6CQN - chains D and E of the 5 polymer chains in the assembly; structure by X-ray diffraction, 2.50 A resolution.

[Chain D]
Name: F5 alpha chain
Organism: Homo sapiens
Chain sequence (205 residues; each row starts with the number of its first residue; note: 11 numbers in that range are skipped by the numbering (no residue carries them; nothing is unmodelled there)):
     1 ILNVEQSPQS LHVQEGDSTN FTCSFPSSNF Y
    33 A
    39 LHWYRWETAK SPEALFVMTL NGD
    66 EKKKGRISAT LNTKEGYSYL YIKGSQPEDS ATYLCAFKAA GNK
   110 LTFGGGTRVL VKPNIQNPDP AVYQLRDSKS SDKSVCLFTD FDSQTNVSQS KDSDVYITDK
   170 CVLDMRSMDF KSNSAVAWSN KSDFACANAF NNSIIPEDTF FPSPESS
Not modelled in the structure: 1, 213-216
Disulfides: Cys23-Cys100

[Chain E]
Name: F5 beta chain
Organism: Homo sapiens
Chain sequence (245 residues; each row starts with the number of its first residue; note: 15 numbers in that range are skipped by the numbering (no residue carries them; nothing is unmodelled there)):
     1 EPEVTQTPSH QVTQMGQEVI LRCVPISNHL Y
    39 FYWYRQILGQ KVEFLVSFYN NEI
    66 SEKSEIFDDQ FSVERPDG
    85 SNFTLKIRST KLEDSAMYFC ASSGLAGGM
   117 DEQFFGPGTR LTVLEDLKNV FPPEVAVFEP SEAEISHTQK ATLVCLATGF YPDHVELSWW
   177 VNGKEVHSGV CTDPQPLKEQ PALNDSRYAL SSRLRVSATF WQNPRNHFRC QVQFYGLSEN
   237 DEWTQDRAKP VTQIVSAEAW GRAD
Not modelled in the structure: 1
Disulfides: Cys23-Cys104, Cys161-Cys226

[Interface between chain D and chain E]
Residue-residue contacts - 98 pairs, chain D then chain E:
  Asn3(D) with Lys49(E)
  Val4(D) with Lys49(E), hydrogen bond (backbone-side chain)
  Glu5(D) with Lys49(E), salt bridge
  His40(D) with Asp117(E)
  Tyr42(D) with Gln119(E), hydrogen bond (side chain-backbone); Phe121(E), hydrophobic
  Trp44(D) with Gln44(E); Phe103(E), hydrophobic
  Ser49(D) with Phe121(E); Gly122(E); Pro123(E)
  Pro50(D) with Phe103(E); Phe121(E)
  Ala52(D) with Glu118(E)
  Val55(D) with Glu118(E)
  Lys103(D) with Gly112(E)
  Gly106(D) with Glu67(E)
  Asn107(D) with Tyr31(E); Tyr40(E), hydrogen bond; Glu67(E), hydrogen bond (backbone-side chain); Gly112(E); Gln119(E), hydrogen bond (backbone-side chain)
  Lys108(D) with Tyr42(E); Phe52(E); Glu67(E), hydrogen bond (backbone-side chain)
  Leu110(D) with Tyr42(E), hydrogen bond (backbone-side chain); Gln119(E)
  Phe112(D) with Tyr42(E), hydrophobic; Lys49(E); Val50(E); Phe121(E), hydrophobic
  Gly113(D) with Lys49(E)
  Gly114(D) with Lys49(E)
  Asp128(D) with His153(E), salt bridge
  Tyr132(D) with Ser147(E); Ala149(E); Glu150(E); His153(E), hydrogen bond; Thr154(E)
  Gln133(D) with Ser147(E), hydrogen bond (backbone-side chain)
  Leu134(D) with Phe144(E); Glu145(E); Thr158(E); Val160(E), hydrophobic
  Arg135(D) with Phe144(E); Glu145(E), salt bridge; Pro146(E), hydrogen bond (side chain-backbone); Trp217(E); Arg258(E); Asp260(E), salt bridge
  Asp136(D) with Phe144(E)
  Ser137(D) with Ala142(E); Val143(E); Phe144(E)
  Lys142(D) with Phe144(E); Thr164(E)
  Val144(D) with Phe144(E), hydrophobic; Val160(E), hydrophobic; Leu162(E), hydrophobic
  Leu146(D) with Thr158(E)
  Thr148(D) with Arg211(E)
  Asp149(D) with Arg211(E), salt bridge
  Tyr165(D) with Leu193(E), hydrophobic; Lys194(E); Glu195(E), hydrogen bond (side chain-backbone); Gln196(E)
  Ile166(D) with Leu193(E)
  Thr167(D) with Asp189(E); Leu193(E); Ser207(E); Arg209(E), hydrogen bond
  Asp168(D) with Arg209(E), hydrogen bond (backbone-side chain)
  Cys170(D) with Cys187(E), hydrogen bond; Thr188(E), hydrogen bond (side chain-backbone); Arg209(E)
  Val171(D) with Cys187(E)
  Leu172(D) with Cys187(E), hydrophobic; Arg211(E)
  Asp173(D) with Ser184(E); Gly185(E), hydrogen bond (backbone-backbone)
  Met174(D) with Lys156(E); Ser184(E); Gly185(E); Arg211(E); Val212(E)
  Arg175(D) with Ser184(E), hydrogen bond (backbone-side chain)
  Met177(D) with Lys156(E)
  Phe179(D) with Lys156(E); Arg211(E)
  Ser181(D) with Arg211(E), hydrogen bond
  Ser183(D) with Cys187(E); Arg209(E), hydrogen bond (backbone-side chain)
  Ala184(D) with Arg209(E)
  Val185(D) with Arg209(E)
  Trp187(D) with Leu162(E), hydrophobic; Ala205(E), hydrophobic
  Phe209(D) with His153(E)
  Pro211(D) with Ala149(E), hydrophobic
Also at the interface, not in a pair above, chain D (52 interface residues in all): Leu99, Asp141, Ser176
Also at the interface, not in a pair above, chain E (55 interface residues in all): Ser107, Leu109, Gly111, Glu148, Leu159, Val186, Ser213

[Summary]
52 residues of chain D face 55 of chain E across their interface; the contacts include 19 hydrogen bonds and 5
salt bridges. Polar contacts include Glu5(D)-Lys49(E), Asp128(D)-His153(E) and Arg135(D)-Glu145(E).
Here chain D is F5 alpha chain and chain E is F5 beta chain, both from Homo sapiens. Entry 6CQN (Crystal
structure of F5 TCR -DR11-RQ13 peptide complex) was determined by X-ray diffraction (same publication as 6CPH,
6CPL, 6CPN, 6CPO, 6CQJ, 6CQL, 6CQQ and 6CQR).
